PDB entry 9BGI | electron microscopy, 3.05 A resolution | chains A and B of the 6 polymer chains in the assembly

[Chain A (and B)]
Name: SgraIR restriction enzyme
From: Streptomyces griseus
Notes: chain B of this document is another copy of the same molecule, construct and numbering; everything in this record applies to it too
Reference sequence: Q9F6L0 (Q9F6L0_STRGR); residues 1-339 here = UniProt positions 1-339
Sequence (352 residues; row label = number of the first residue in the row):
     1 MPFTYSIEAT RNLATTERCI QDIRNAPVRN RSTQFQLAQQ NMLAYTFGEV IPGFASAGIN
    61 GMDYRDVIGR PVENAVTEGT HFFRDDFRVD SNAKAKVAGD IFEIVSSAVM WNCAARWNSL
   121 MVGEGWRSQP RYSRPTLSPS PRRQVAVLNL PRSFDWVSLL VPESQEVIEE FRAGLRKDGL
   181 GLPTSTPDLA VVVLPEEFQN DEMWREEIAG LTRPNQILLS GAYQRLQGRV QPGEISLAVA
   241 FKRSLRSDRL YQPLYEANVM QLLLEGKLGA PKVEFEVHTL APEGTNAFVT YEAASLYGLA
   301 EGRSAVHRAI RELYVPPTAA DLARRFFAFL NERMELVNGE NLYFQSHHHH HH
Disordered / not traced: 1, 340-352
Construct notes: conflict Asp63 (Asn in Q9F6L0); expression tag (340-352)
Ion coordination: Mg2+ site 1: Asp188 (shared with 1 residue of chain C; 1 residue of chain D); Mg2+ site 2: Asp188, Phe241 (shared with 1 residue of chain D)
What the authors report for this chain:
  - catalytic residues: Lys242
  - Mg2+ coordination: Asp188, Phe241
  - conformationally variable residues (loop rearrangement): Thr184 to Pro187 (citing earlier work)

[Chain A / chain B interface]
Contacting residue pairs (53):
  Leu175(A) - Ala294(B)  hydrophobic
  Arg176(A) - Glu292(B)  salt bridge
  Gly179(A) - Glu292(B)
  Leu180(A) - Glu292(B)
  Leu180(A) - Ala294(B)  hydrophobic
  Leu180(A) - Val306(B)  hydrophobic
  Leu180(A) - His307(B)
  Leu180(A) - Arg308(B)
  Gly181(A) - Glu292(B)
  Gly181(A) - Ala293(B)
  Gly181(A) - Ala294(B)  hydrogen bond (backbone-backbone)
  Leu182(A) - Leu296(B)  hydrophobic
  Pro183(A) - Thr290(B)
  Pro183(A) - Ala293(B)
  Thr184(A) - Tyr251(B)
  Ser185(A) - Tyr251(B)
  Tyr251(A) - Thr184(B)  hydrogen bond (side chain-backbone)
  Tyr251(A) - Ser185(B)
  Tyr251(A) - Tyr255(B)  hydrophobic
  Gln252(A) - Asp248(B)
  Tyr255(A) - Tyr251(B)  hydrophobic
  Tyr255(A) - Leu254(B)
  Tyr255(A) - Asn258(B)
  Tyr255(A) - Leu296(B)  hydrophobic
  Asn258(A) - Tyr255(B)
  Val259(A) - Leu296(B)  hydrophobic
  Lys267(A) - Leu299(B)  hydrogen bond (side chain-backbone)
  Lys267(A) - Ala300(B)
  Thr290(A) - Pro183(B)
  Glu292(A) - Arg176(B)  salt bridge
  Glu292(A) - Gly179(B)
  Glu292(A) - Leu180(B)
  Glu292(A) - Gly181(B)  hydrogen bond (backbone-backbone)
  Ala293(A) - Gly181(B)
  Ala293(A) - Pro183(B)
  Ala294(A) - Leu175(B)  hydrophobic
  Ala294(A) - Leu180(B)  hydrophobic
  Ala294(A) - Gly181(B)  hydrogen bond (backbone-backbone)
  Leu296(A) - Leu182(B)  hydrophobic
  Leu296(A) - Tyr255(B)  hydrophobic
  Leu296(A) - Val259(B)  hydrophobic
  Leu296(A) - Leu262(B)  hydrophobic
  Leu296(A) - Leu296(B)
  Tyr297(A) - Ala300(B)  hydrophobic
  Leu299(A) - Phe171(B)  hydrophobic
  Leu299(A) - Leu262(B)  hydrophobic
  Leu299(A) - Lys267(B)
  Ala300(A) - Leu262(B)  hydrophobic
  Ala300(A) - Tyr297(B)  hydrophobic
  Glu301(A) - Ala300(B)
  Val306(A) - Leu180(B)  hydrophobic
  His307(A) - Leu180(B)
  Arg308(A) - Leu180(B)
Interface residues without a listed pair, chain A (33 interface residues in all): Phe171, Asp248, Leu254, Leu262, Gly266, Gly298
Interface residues without a listed pair, chain B (32 interface residues in all): Asp178, Gln252, Glu301

[In short]
Chain A and chain B form an interface of 33 and 32 residues respectively; the contacts include 5 hydrogen
bonds and 2 salt bridges. Polar pairs include Arg176(A)-Glu292(B), Tyr251(A)-Thr184(B) and
Lys267(A)-Leu299(B). Asp188(A) and Phe241(A) coordinate Mg2+ site 2. The paper reports the catalytic residue
Lys242(A); Mg2+ coordination by Asp188(A) and Phe241(A).
Both chains are SgraIR restriction enzyme (Streptomyces griseus). Entry 9BGI (Activated wild-type SgrAI
endonuclease DNA-bound dimer with Mg2+ and cleaved primary site DNA) was determined by electron microscopy
together with 9BGJ from the same study.
